Entry 4ZGM (X-ray diffraction, 1.80 A resolution); this record covers chains A and B.

# Chain A
Name: Glucagon-like peptide 1 receptor
From: Homo sapiens
Reference sequence: P43220 (GLP1R_HUMAN); residue numbers follow UniProt; this construct covers 24-145
Amino-acid sequence (122 residues; each row starts with the number of its first residue):
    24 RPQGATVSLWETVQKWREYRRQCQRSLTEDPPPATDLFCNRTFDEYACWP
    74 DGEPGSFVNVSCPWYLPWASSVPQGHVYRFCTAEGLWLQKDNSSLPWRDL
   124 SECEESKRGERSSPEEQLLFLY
Disordered / not traced: 24-28, 129-145
Disulfides: Cys46-Cys71, Cys62-Cys104, Cys85-Cys126
Small-molecule neighbours: 3,6,9,12,15,18-hexaoxahexacosan-1-ol (32M): Leu32, Val36, Trp39
From the paper describing this entry:
  - contacts within the chain: Arg43-Glu68 (water-mediated contact)

# Chain B
Name: Semaglutide peptide backbone; 8Aib, 34R-GLP-1(7-37)-OH
Amino-acid sequence (31 residues; each row starts with the number of its first residue):
     7 HAEGTFTSDVSSYLEGQAAKEFIAWLVRGRG
Disordered / not traced: 7-9
Modified positions: Ala8 (alpha-aminoisobutyric acid; AIB)
Small-molecule neighbours: 3,6,9,12,15,18-hexaoxahexacosan-1-ol (32M): Leu20, Gln23, Ala24, Glu27, Phe28, Trp31, Arg36
From the paper describing this entry:
  - contacts within the chain: Glu27-Arg34 (water-mediated contact), Leu32-Gly35 (backbone contact), Trp31-Arg36 (backbone contact)
  - conformationally variable residues (order/disorder transition): Arg36 to Gly37

# Chain A / chain B interface
Contacting residue pairs (23):
  Thr29(A) with Ser18(B)
  Val30(A) with Ala25(B)
  Ser31(A) with Ala25(B)
  Leu32(A) with Ala24(B); Ala25(B), hydrophobic; Phe28(B), hydrophobic
  Thr35(A) with Ala25(B); Phe28(B); Ile29(B)
  Val36(A) with Phe28(B), hydrophobic
  Trp39(A) with Leu32(B); Arg36(B)
  Glu68(A) with Leu32(B); Gly35(B); Arg36(B), salt bridge
  Tyr69(A) with Val33(B), hydrophobic
  Tyr88(A) with Ile29(B), hydrophobic; Leu32(B)
  Leu89(A) with Ile29(B), hydrophobic
  Pro90(A) with Ile29(B)
  Arg121(A) with Val33(B), hydrogen bond (side chain-backbone)
  Leu123(A) with Val33(B), hydrophobic
  Glu128(A) with Lys26(B), salt bridge
Also at the interface, not in a pair above, chain A (18 interface residues in all): Arg43, Asp67, Trp91
Also at the interface, not in a pair above, chain B (12 interface residues in all): Glu21, Gly22
From the paper, about this interface:
  - specific contacts: Glu68(A)-Arg36(B), Glu128(A)-Lys26(B), Arg36(B)-Arg43(A) (water-mediated contact)

# Overview
18 residues of chain A face 12 of chain B across their interface, with 1 hydrogen bond and 2 salt bridges.
Polar contacts include Glu68(A)-Arg36(B), Glu128(A)-Lys26(B) and Arg121(A)-Val33(B). The authors report
contacts between Glu68(A) and Arg36(B) and Glu128(A) and Lys26(B); a water-mediated contact between Arg36(B)
and Arg43(A). The paper reports conformational variability at Arg36(B); contacts within the chain involving
Arg43(A), Glu68(A) and Glu27(B) among others.
Chain A is Glucagon-like peptide 1 receptor (Homo sapiens) and chain B is Semaglutide peptide backbone; 8Aib,
34R-GLP-1(7-37)-OH; the structure, Crystal structure of Semaglutide peptide backbone in complex with the GLP-1
receptor extracellular domain, was determined by X-ray diffraction.
